5ZHA - chain A; structure by X-ray diffraction, 1.84 A resolution.

== Chain A ==
Molecule: Periplasmic solute binding protein
From: Candidatus Liberibacter asiaticus str. psy62
Reference sequence: C6XF58 (C6XF58_LIBAP); residues 1-275 here correspond to UniProt positions 20-294 (UniProt number = residue number + 19)
Amino-acid sequence (275 residues; row label = number of the first residue in the row):
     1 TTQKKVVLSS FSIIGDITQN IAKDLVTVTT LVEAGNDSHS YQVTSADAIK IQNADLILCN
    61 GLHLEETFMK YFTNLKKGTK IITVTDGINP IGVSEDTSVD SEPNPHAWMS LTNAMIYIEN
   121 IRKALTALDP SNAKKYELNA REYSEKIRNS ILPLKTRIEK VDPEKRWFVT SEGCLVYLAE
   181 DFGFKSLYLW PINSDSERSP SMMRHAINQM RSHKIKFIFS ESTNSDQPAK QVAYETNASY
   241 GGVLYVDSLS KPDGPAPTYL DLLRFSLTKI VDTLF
Disordered / not traced: 1-3, 95-99, 194-197
Differences from the reference sequence: engineered mutation Phe68 (Tyr87 in C6XF58)
Metal / ion sites: Mn2+: His39, His106, Glu172, Asp247

== In short ==
The Mn2+ site is built by His39, His106, Glu172 and Asp247.
Chain A is Periplasmic solute binding protein (Candidatus Liberibacter asiaticus str. psy62); the structure,
Structure of Y68F mutant Mn-Bound periplasmic metal binding protein from candidatus liberibacter asiaticus,
was determined by X-ray diffraction, deposited together with 5Z2J, 5Z2K and 5Z35.
